8FXS - chains A and B of the 4 polymer chains in the assembly; structure by X-ray diffraction, 3.15 A resolution.

# Chain A (and B)
Protein: Transforming growth factor beta-2 proprotein
Organism: Homo sapiens
Notes: chain B of this document is another copy of the same molecule, construct and numbering; everything in this record applies to it too
UniProt: P61812 (TGFB2_HUMAN); aligned to UniProt positions 21-410 over residues 21-410 (the alignment contains insertions or deletions, so no single offset holds)
Amino-acid sequence (393 residues; each row starts with the number of its first residue):
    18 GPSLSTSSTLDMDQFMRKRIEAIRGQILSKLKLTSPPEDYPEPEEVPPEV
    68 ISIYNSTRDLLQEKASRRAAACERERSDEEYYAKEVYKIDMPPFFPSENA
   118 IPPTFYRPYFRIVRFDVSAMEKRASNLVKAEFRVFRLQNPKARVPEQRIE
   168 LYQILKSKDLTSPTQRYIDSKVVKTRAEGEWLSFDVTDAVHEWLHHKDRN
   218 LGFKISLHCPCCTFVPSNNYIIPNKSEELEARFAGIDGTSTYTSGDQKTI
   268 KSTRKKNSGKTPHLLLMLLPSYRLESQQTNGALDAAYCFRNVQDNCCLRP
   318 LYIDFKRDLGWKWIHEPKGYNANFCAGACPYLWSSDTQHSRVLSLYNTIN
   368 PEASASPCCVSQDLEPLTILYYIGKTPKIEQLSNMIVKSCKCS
Not modelled in the structure: 18-28, 84-94, 175-176, 230-243, 256-275, 294-299, 303, 306-307, 350-366, 370-371 (chain B: 18-29, 55-56, 85-95, 178-179, 230-243, 256-275, 294-299, 303-304, 306-307, 350-370)
Construct notes: expression tag (18-20); engineered mutation Ser-24 (Cys in P61812), Arg-140 (Asn in P61812), Gly-298 (Arg in P61812)
Cystine bridges: Cys-305/Cys-314, Cys-313/Cys-376, Cys-342/Cys-407, Cys-346/Cys-409
Glycans and other covalent adducts: N-acetylglucosamine (NAG) linked to Asn-72
Swiss-Prot annotation at these positions:
  - glycosylation (N-linked (GlcNAc...) asparagine): Asn-72, Asn-241
What the authors report for this chain:
  - self-association interface (contacts with another copy of this molecule); pairs are residue here / residue on that copy: Cys-226/Cys-228 (disulfide), Cys-229/Cys-229 (disulfide)
  - mutagenesis - C89A: unchanged signaling in response to alphaVbeta6
  - mutagenesis - K265A (6.3-fold): increased binding to alphaVbeta6
  - mutagenesis - G262A, D263A, D263E, I267A: decreased signaling in response to alphaVbeta6

# Chain A / chain B interface
Pairs across the interface (166):
  Met-29(A) / Arg-316(B)
  Met-29(A) / Phe-341(B)  hydrophobic
  Phe-32(A) / Phe-341(B)  hydrophobic
  Phe-32(A) / Cys-342(B)
  Met-33(A) / Phe-341(B)  hydrophobic
  Arg-36(A) / Leu-318(B)
  Arg-36(A) / Ala-339(B)  hydrogen bond (side chain-backbone)
  Arg-36(A) / Asn-340(B)  hydrogen bond (side chain-backbone)
  Arg-36(A) / Phe-341(B)
  Arg-36(A) / Met-402(B)
  Arg-36(A) / Val-404(B)
  Ile-37(A) / Asp-325(B)
  Ile-37(A) / Leu-326(B)  hydrophobic
  Ile-40(A) / Tyr-337(B)
  Ile-40(A) / Ala-339(B)  hydrophobic
  Arg-41(A) / Leu-326(B)  hydrogen bond (side chain-backbone)
  Arg-41(A) / Trp-328(B)
  Gln-43(A) / Asn-401(B)
  Gln-43(A) / Met-402(B)
  Ile-44(A) / Trp-328(B)  hydrophobic
  Ile-44(A) / Leu-399(B)
  Ile-44(A) / Met-402(B)  hydrophobic
  Leu-45(A) / Trp-328(B)  hydrophobic
  Leu-45(A) / Trp-330(B)  hydrophobic
  Lys-47(A) / Leu-399(B)
  Lys-47(A) / Ser-400(B)  hydrogen bond (side chain-backbone)
  Lys-47(A) / Met-402(B)
  Leu-48(A) / Trp-330(B)  hydrophobic
  Leu-48(A) / Tyr-388(B)  hydrophobic
  Leu-48(A) / Glu-397(B)
  Pro-53(A) / Trp-330(B)
  Pro-54(A) / Trp-330(B)
  Pro-54(A) / Tyr-389(B)
  Asp-56(A) / Gly-391(B)
  Tyr-57(A) / Lys-329(B)
  Tyr-57(A) / Trp-330(B)  hydrophobic
  Pro-58(A) / His-332(B)
  Pro-58(A) / Tyr-389(B)
  Pro-58(A) / Gly-391(B)
  Glu-59(A) / His-332(B)
  Pro-60(A) / His-332(B)
  Val-63(A) / Tyr-389(B)
  Pro-64(A) / Tyr-389(B)
  Val-67(A) / Leu-387(B)  hydrophobic
  Val-67(A) / Tyr-389(B)
  Val-67(A) / Pro-394(B)  hydrophobic
  Val-67(A) / Ile-396(B)  hydrophobic
  Ile-70(A) / Ile-396(B)
  Tyr-71(A) / Glu-333(B)
  Tyr-71(A) / Pro-334(B)
  Tyr-71(A) / Thr-385(B)
  Tyr-71(A) / Ile-396(B)  hydrophobic
  Thr-74(A) / Thr-385(B)
  Arg-75(A) / Thr-385(B)
  Leu-78(A) / Pro-383(B)  hydrophobic
  Leu-78(A) / Thr-385(B)
  Leu-78(A) / Gln-398(B)
  Glu-97(A) / Ser-400(B)  hydrogen bond (backbone-side chain)
  Ala-100(A) / Gln-398(B)
  Ala-100(A) / Leu-399(B)  hydrophobic
  Lys-101(A) / Glu-397(B)
  Lys-101(A) / Gln-398(B)  hydrogen bond (backbone-backbone)
  Glu-102(A) / Lys-395(B)  salt bridge
  Glu-102(A) / Ile-396(B)
  Glu-102(A) / Glu-397(B)
  Val-103(A) / Ile-396(B)  hydrogen bond (backbone-backbone)
  Arg-165(A) / Tyr-184(B)
  Glu-167(A) / His-225(B)  salt bridge
  Tyr-169(A) / His-225(B)
  Tyr-169(A) / Pro-227(B)
  Gln-182(A) / Pro-227(B)
  Gln-182(A) / Cys-229(B)
  Tyr-184(A) / Arg-165(B)
  Tyr-184(A) / His-225(B)
  His-225(A) / Glu-167(B)  salt bridge
  His-225(A) / Tyr-169(B)  hydrogen bond
  His-225(A) / Tyr-184(B)
  His-225(A) / Cys-228(B)  hydrogen bond (backbone-side chain)
  Cys-226(A) / Cys-228(B)  disulfide
  Pro-227(A) / Tyr-169(B)
  Pro-227(A) / Gln-182(B)
  Pro-227(A) / Cys-226(B)
  Cys-228(A) / Leu-224(B)
  Cys-228(A) / Cys-226(B)  disulfide
  Cys-229(A) / Cys-226(B)
  Cys-229(A) / Cys-228(B)
  Cys-229(A) / Cys-229(B)  disulfide
  Met-284(A) / Gln-398(B)
  Arg-290(A) / Tyr-388(B)
  Arg-290(A) / Glu-397(B)  salt bridge
  Pro-317(A) / Met-33(B)
  Leu-318(A) / Met-33(B)  hydrophobic
  Leu-318(A) / Arg-36(B)
  Ile-320(A) / Ile-37(B)  hydrophobic
  Asp-325(A) / Ile-37(B)
  Leu-326(A) / Ile-37(B)  hydrophobic
  Leu-326(A) / Arg-41(B)  hydrogen bond (backbone-side chain)
  Trp-328(A) / Arg-41(B)
  Trp-328(A) / Ile-44(B)  hydrophobic
  Trp-328(A) / Leu-45(B)  hydrophobic
  Trp-328(A) / Pro-53(B)
  Trp-330(A) / Pro-53(B)
  Trp-330(A) / Pro-54(B)
  His-332(A) / Pro-58(B)
  His-332(A) / Glu-59(B)
  His-332(A) / Pro-60(B)
  His-332(A) / Val-63(B)
  Glu-333(A) / Tyr-71(B)
  Pro-334(A) / Tyr-71(B)
  Tyr-337(A) / Ile-40(B)
  Ala-339(A) / Ile-40(B)  hydrophobic
  Asn-340(A) / Arg-36(B)
  Phe-341(A) / Met-33(B)  hydrophobic
  Glu-369(A) / Ser-378(B)  hydrogen bond
  Glu-369(A) / Leu-381(B)
  Cys-375(A) / Cys-375(B)  disulfide
  Val-377(A) / Cys-375(B)  hydrophobic
  Val-377(A) / Val-377(B)  hydrophobic
  Val-377(A) / Ser-410(B)
  Ser-378(A) / Lys-408(B)  hydrogen bond (backbone-side chain)
  Ser-378(A) / Ser-410(B)  hydrogen bond
  Glu-382(A) / Ala-82(B)
  Pro-383(A) / Leu-78(B)  hydrophobic
  Thr-385(A) / Tyr-71(B)
  Thr-385(A) / Thr-74(B)
  Thr-385(A) / Leu-78(B)
  Leu-387(A) / Val-67(B)  hydrophobic
  Leu-387(A) / Ile-68(B)  hydrophobic
  Leu-387(A) / Tyr-71(B)  hydrophobic
  Tyr-388(A) / Leu-48(B)
  Tyr-388(A) / Arg-290(B)  hydrogen bond
  Tyr-389(A) / Pro-54(B)
  Tyr-389(A) / Pro-58(B)
  Tyr-389(A) / Val-63(B)
  Tyr-389(A) / Pro-64(B)
  Tyr-389(A) / Val-67(B)
  Pro-394(A) / Val-67(B)  hydrophobic
  Lys-395(A) / Glu-102(B)  salt bridge
  Ile-396(A) / Val-67(B)
  Ile-396(A) / Ile-70(B)
  Ile-396(A) / Tyr-71(B)  hydrophobic
  Ile-396(A) / Thr-74(B)
  Ile-396(A) / Glu-102(B)
  Ile-396(A) / Val-103(B)  hydrogen bond (backbone-backbone)
  Glu-397(A) / Leu-48(B)
  Glu-397(A) / Ala-100(B)
  Glu-397(A) / Lys-101(B)
  Glu-397(A) / Glu-102(B)
  Glu-397(A) / Arg-290(B)  salt bridge
  Gln-398(A) / Thr-74(B)
  Gln-398(A) / Leu-78(B)
  Gln-398(A) / Ala-100(B)
  Gln-398(A) / Lys-101(B)  hydrogen bond (backbone-backbone)
  Gln-398(A) / Met-284(B)
  Ser-400(A) / Lys-47(B)  hydrogen bond (backbone-side chain)
  Ser-400(A) / Glu-97(B)  hydrogen bond (side chain-backbone)
  Asn-401(A) / Gln-43(B)  hydrogen bond (backbone-side chain)
  Met-402(A) / Arg-36(B)
  Met-402(A) / Gln-43(B)
  Met-402(A) / Ile-44(B)  hydrophobic
  Met-402(A) / Lys-47(B)
  Val-404(A) / Arg-36(B)
  Lys-408(A) / Ser-378(B)  hydrogen bond (side chain-backbone)
  Lys-408(A) / Lys-408(B)
  Ser-410(A) / Val-377(B)
  Ser-410(A) / Ser-378(B)  hydrogen bond
Also at the interface, not in a pair above, chain A (91 interface residues in all): Ile-68, Ala-82, Tyr-98, Leu-224, Phe-322, Pro-368, Gln-379, Leu-384, Ile-386, Ile-390, Gly-391, Leu-399
Also at the interface, not in a pair above, chain B (91 interface residues in all): Arg-75, Tyr-98, Ser-223, Tyr-289, Pro-317, Ile-320, Phe-322, Gln-379, Glu-382, Leu-384, Ile-386, Ile-390
Inter-chain disulfides: Cys-226(A)/Cys-228(B), Cys-228(A)/Cys-226(B), Cys-229(A)/Cys-229(B), Cys-375(A)/Cys-375(B)

# Overview
Chain A and chain B each contribute 91 residues to their interface, with 4 disulfide bonds, 21 hydrogen bonds
and 6 salt bridges. Polar contacts include Glu-102(A)/Lys-395(B), Glu-167(A)/His-225(B) and
Arg-290(A)/Glu-397(B). From the paper: G262A, D263A and D263E of chain A, among others, reduce signaling in
response to alphaVbeta6; a self-association interface involving Cys-226(A), Cys-228(A) and Cys-229(A); 6
substitutions were tested in all.
Both chains are Transforming growth factor beta-2 proprotein (Homo sapiens). Entry 8FXS (Crystal structure of
human pro-TGF-beta2 in complex with Nb9) was determined by X-ray diffraction together with 8FXV from the same
study.
